4PSH - chains A and B; structure by X-ray diffraction, 2.60 A resolution.

== Chain A (and B) ==
Protein: ABC-type transporter, periplasmic subunit family 3
From: Thermotoga maritima
Notes: chain B of this document is another copy of the same molecule, construct and numbering; everything in this record applies to it too
UniProtKB: Q9WZ62 (Q9WZ62_THEMA); residues 1-227 here correspond to UniProt positions 20-246 (UniProt number = residue number + 19)
Amino-acid sequence (227 residues; numbered 1 to 227; the number before each row is that of its first residue):
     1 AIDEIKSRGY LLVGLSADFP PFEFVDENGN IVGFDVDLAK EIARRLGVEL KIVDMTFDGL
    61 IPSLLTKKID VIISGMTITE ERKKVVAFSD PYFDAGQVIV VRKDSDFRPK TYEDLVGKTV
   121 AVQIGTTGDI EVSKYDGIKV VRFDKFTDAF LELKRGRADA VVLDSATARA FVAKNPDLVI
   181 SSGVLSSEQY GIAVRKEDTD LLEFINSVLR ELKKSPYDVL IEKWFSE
Unresolved in the structure: 1, 227 (chain B: 227)
Ligand contacts: arginine (ARG): Ser16, Asp18, Phe19, Glu23, Phe57, Ser74, Gly75, Met76, Thr77, Arg82, Gln123, Gly125, Thr126, Thr127, Phe146, Asp164, Glu188, Tyr190
From the paper describing this entry:
  - binding site for arginine: Asp18, Phe19, Glu23, Phe57, Arg82, Gln123, Asp164

== How chain A and chain B interact ==
Pairs across the interface (46):
  Pro21(A) with Trp224(B); Phe225(B), hydrophobic
  Phe22(A) with Phe225(B), hydrophobic
  Phe24(A) with Trp224(B), hydrophobic
  Gly33(A) with Trp224(B)
  Phe34(A) with Tyr217(B), hydrophobic; Leu220(B), hydrophobic; Ile221(B), hydrophobic; Trp224(B)
  Asp37(A) with Leu220(B); Lys223(B), salt bridge; Trp224(B), hydrogen bond
  Leu38(A) with Leu220(B), hydrophobic
  Tyr92(A) with Tyr217(B), hydrogen bond (backbone-side chain)
  Phe93(A) with Phe225(B), hydrophobic
  Leu212(A) with Ser215(B); Pro216(B); Tyr217(B), hydrogen bond (backbone-backbone)
  Lys213(A) with Ser215(B); Tyr217(B)
  Lys214(A) with Ser215(B); Pro216(B)
  Ser215(A) with Leu212(B), hydrogen bond (side chain-backbone); Lys213(B); Lys214(B); Ser215(B)
  Pro216(A) with Leu212(B); Lys214(B)
  Tyr217(A) with Phe34(B), hydrophobic; Tyr92(B), hydrogen bond (side chain-backbone); Leu212(B), hydrogen bond (backbone-backbone); Lys213(B)
  Leu220(A) with Phe34(B), hydrophobic; Asp37(B)
  Ile221(A) with Phe34(B), hydrophobic; Phe93(B), hydrophobic
  Lys223(A) with Asp37(B), salt bridge
  Trp224(A) with Pro21(B); Phe24(B), hydrophobic; Gly33(B); Phe34(B); Asp37(B), hydrogen bond
  Phe225(A) with Pro21(B), hydrophobic; Phe22(B), hydrophobic; Phe93(B), hydrophobic; Ala166(B), hydrophobic
Interface residues without a listed pair, chain A (22 interface residues in all): Val32, Ala166
Interface residues without a listed pair, chain B (22 interface residues in all): Val32, Glu211

== Summary ==
Chain A and chain B each contribute 22 residues to their interface, with 7 hydrogen bonds and 2 salt bridges.
Among the polar pairs are Asp37(A)-Lys223(B), Asp37(A)-Trp224(B) and Tyr92(A)-Tyr217(B). Bound to chain A:
arginine. The paper reports a binding site for arginine at Asp18(A), Phe19(A) and Glu23(A) among others.
Chain A and chain B are both ABC-type transporter, periplasmic subunit family 3 (Thermotoga maritima); the
structure, Structure of holo ArgBP from T. maritima, was determined by X-ray diffraction, deposited together
with 4PRS.
